5ESD - chains B and D of the 4 polymer chains in the assembly; structure by X-ray diffraction, 2.25 A resolution.

# Chain B (and D)
Protein: 2-succinyl-5-enolpyruvyl-6-hydroxy-3-cyclohexene-1-carboxylate synthase
From: Mycobacterium tuberculosis (strain ATCC 25618 / H37Rv)
Notes: EC 2.2.1.9; chain D of this document is another copy of the same molecule, construct and numbering; everything in this record applies to it too
Reference sequence: P9WK11 (MEND_MYCTU); numbering as in UniProt (aligned over 1-554)
Amino-acid sequence (574 residues; each row starts with the number of its first residue; numbers below 1 keep their minus sign (Met-19 is residue -19)):
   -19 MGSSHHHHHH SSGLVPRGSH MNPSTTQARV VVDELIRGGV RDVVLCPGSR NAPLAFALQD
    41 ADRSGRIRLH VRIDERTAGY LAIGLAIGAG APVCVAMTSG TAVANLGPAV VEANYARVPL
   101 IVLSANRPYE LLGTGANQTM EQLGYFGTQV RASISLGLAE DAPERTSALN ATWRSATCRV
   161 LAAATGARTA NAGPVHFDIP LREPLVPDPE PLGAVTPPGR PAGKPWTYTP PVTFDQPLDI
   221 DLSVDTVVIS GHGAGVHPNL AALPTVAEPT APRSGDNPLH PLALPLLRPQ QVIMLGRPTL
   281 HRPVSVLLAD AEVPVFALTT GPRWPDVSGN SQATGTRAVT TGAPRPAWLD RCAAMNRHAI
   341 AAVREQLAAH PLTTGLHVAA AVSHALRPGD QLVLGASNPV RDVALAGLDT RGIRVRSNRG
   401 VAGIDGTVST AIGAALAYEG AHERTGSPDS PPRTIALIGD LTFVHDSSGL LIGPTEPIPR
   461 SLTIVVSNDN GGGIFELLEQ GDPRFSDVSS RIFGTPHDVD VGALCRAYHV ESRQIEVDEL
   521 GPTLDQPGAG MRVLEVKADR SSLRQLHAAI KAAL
Disordered / not traced: -19 to 0, 191-194, 426-430, 475-487 (chain D: -19 to 1, 185-194, 428-429)
Construct notes: initiating methionine (-19); expression tag (-18 to 0)
Bound ions: Mn2+: Asp440, Asp469, Gly471 (together with thiamine diphosphate)
Small-molecule neighbours:
  - thiamine diphosphate (TPP), molecule 1: Pro27, Gly28, Glu55, Thr78, Thr81, Ala82, Asn85, Gln118
  - thiamine diphosphate (TPP), molecule 2: Ser377, Asn378, Pro379, Ile404, Gly439, Asp440, Leu441, Thr442, Asp469, Gly471, Gly472, Gly473, Ile474, Phe493

# Chain B / chain D interface
Contacting residue pairs (82):
  Ala151(B) - Gly309(D)
  Thr152(B) - Ser308(D)
  Ser155(B) - Asp306(D)
  Ser155(B) - Gly309(D)
  Arg159(B) - Trp304(D)  hydrogen bond (side chain-backbone)
  Arg159(B) - Asp306(D)  hydrogen bond (side chain-backbone)
  Ala162(B) - Trp304(D)  hydrophobic
  Ala167(B) - Gln216(D)  hydrogen bond (backbone-side chain)
  Arg168(B) - Phe214(D)
  Arg168(B) - Gln216(D)  hydrogen bond
  Arg168(B) - Thr299(D)  hydrogen bond (side chain-backbone)
  Arg168(B) - Gly301(D)  hydrogen bond (side chain-backbone)
  Arg168(B) - Pro302(D)  hydrogen bond (side chain-backbone)
  Arg168(B) - Trp304(D)
  Arg168(B) - Thr314(D)  hydrogen bond
  Arg168(B) - Gly315(D)  hydrogen bond (side chain-backbone)
  Thr169(B) - Phe214(D)
  Thr169(B) - Pro302(D)
  Arg200(B) - Asn310(D)  hydrogen bond (side chain-backbone)
  Arg200(B) - Ser311(D)  hydrogen bond (side chain-backbone)
  Arg200(B) - Gln312(D)
  Trp206(B) - Gly309(D)  hydrogen bond (side chain-backbone)
  Trp206(B) - Ser311(D)
  Trp206(B) - Gln312(D)
  Thr207(B) - Ser311(D)  hydrogen bond (side chain-backbone)
  Thr207(B) - Gln312(D)
  Thr207(B) - Ala313(D)
  Thr207(B) - Thr314(D)
  Tyr208(B) - Gln312(D)  hydrogen bond (backbone-backbone)
  Tyr208(B) - Ala313(D)
  Tyr208(B) - Thr314(D)  hydrogen bond (backbone-backbone)
  Thr209(B) - Gln216(D)
  Thr209(B) - Thr314(D)  hydrogen bond
  Pro210(B) - Gln216(D)  hydrogen bond (backbone-side chain)
  Pro210(B) - Pro217(D)
  Pro210(B) - Leu218(D)
  Pro210(B) - Thr314(D)
  Val212(B) - Phe214(D)  hydrophobic
  Val212(B) - Asp215(D)
  Val212(B) - Gln216(D)
  Thr213(B) - Thr213(D)
  Thr213(B) - Phe214(D)
  Thr213(B) - Asp215(D)  hydrogen bond (backbone-backbone)
  Phe214(B) - Arg168(D)
  Phe214(B) - Val212(D)  hydrophobic
  Phe214(B) - Thr213(D)
  Phe214(B) - Phe214(D)  hydrophobic
  Asp215(B) - Val212(D)
  Asp215(B) - Thr213(D)  hydrogen bond (backbone-backbone)
  Gln216(B) - Arg168(D)  hydrogen bond
  Gln216(B) - Thr209(D)
  Gln216(B) - Pro210(D)  hydrogen bond (side chain-backbone)
  Gln216(B) - Pro211(D)
  Gln216(B) - Val212(D)
  Pro217(B) - Pro210(D)
  Ala291(B) - Ala148(D)  hydrophobic
  Thr299(B) - Arg168(D)  hydrogen bond
  Gly301(B) - Arg168(D)  hydrogen bond (backbone-side chain)
  Pro302(B) - Arg168(D)  hydrogen bond (backbone-side chain)
  Pro302(B) - Thr169(D)
  Arg303(B) - Arg168(D)  hydrogen bond (backbone-side chain)
  Trp304(B) - Arg159(D)  hydrogen bond (backbone-side chain)
  Trp304(B) - Arg168(D)
  Pro305(B) - Arg159(D)
  Asp306(B) - Arg159(D)
  Gly309(B) - Ala151(D)
  Gly309(B) - Ser155(D)  hydrogen bond (backbone-side chain)
  Gly309(B) - Trp206(D)  hydrogen bond (backbone-side chain)
  Asn310(B) - Arg200(D)  hydrogen bond
  Asn310(B) - Trp206(D)
  Ser311(B) - Arg200(D)
  Ser311(B) - Trp206(D)
  Ser311(B) - Thr207(D)  hydrogen bond (backbone-side chain)
  Gln312(B) - Arg200(D)
  Gln312(B) - Trp206(D)
  Gln312(B) - Thr207(D)
  Gln312(B) - Tyr208(D)  hydrogen bond (backbone-backbone)
  Ala313(B) - Tyr208(D)
  Thr314(B) - Arg168(D)  hydrogen bond
  Thr314(B) - Tyr208(D)  hydrogen bond (backbone-backbone)
  Thr314(B) - Pro210(D)
  Gly315(B) - Arg168(D)  hydrogen bond (backbone-side chain)
Also at the interface, not in a pair above, chain B (41 interface residues in all): Thr128, Cys158, Pro211, Leu218, Ser308, Thr316
Also at the interface, not in a pair above, chain D (42 interface residues in all): Gly127, Ser147, Thr152, Ala162, Thr300, Arg303, Pro305, Val307, Thr316

# Overview
The interface between chain B and chain D involves 41 residues on one side and 42 on the other, with 34
hydrogen bonds. Polar contacts include Arg159(B)-Trp304(D), Arg159(B)-Asp306(D) and Ala167(B)-Gln216(D). Bound
to chain B: thiamine diphosphate. Asp440(B), Asp469(B) and Gly471(B) coordinate Mn2+.
Both chains are 2-succinyl-5-enolpyruvyl-6-hydroxy-3-cyclohexene-1-carboxylate synthase (Mycobacterium
tuberculosis (strain ATCC 25618 / H37Rv)). Entry 5ESD (Crystal Structure of M. tuberculosis MenD bound to ThDP
and Mn2+) was determined by X-ray diffraction, deposited together with 5ERX, 5ERY, 5ESO, 5ESS and 5ESU.
